Entry 5WNV (X-ray diffraction, 3.30 A resolution); this record covers chains A and N of the 23 polymer chains in the assembly.

Chain A:
Molecule: 16S Ribosomal RNA rRNA
From: Thermus thermophilus (strain HB8 / ATCC 27634 / DSM 579)
Sequence (1522 nucleotides; numbered 0 to 1544 plus 19 insertion-coded residues; 42 numbers in that range are skipped by the numbering (no residue carries them; nothing is unmodelled there); the number before each row is that of its first residue; a row labelled like 190A-190L holds insertion residues (190A, then the next letters in order); numbering starts at 0):
     0 UUUGUUGGAG AGUUUGAUCC UGGCUCAGGG UGAACGCUGG CGGCGUGCCU AAGACAUGCA
    60 AGUCGUGCGG G
    73 CCGCGGGGUU UU
    88 ACUCCG
    95 UGGUC
   101 AGCGGCGGAC GGGUGAGUAA CGCGUGGGU
  129A G
   130 ACCUACCCGG AAGAGGGGGA CAACCCGGGG AAACUCGGGC UAAUCCCCCA UGUGGACCCG
   190 C
190A-190L CCCUUGGGGUGU
   191 GUCCAAAGGG CUUU
   216 GCCCGCUUCC GGAUGGGCCC GCGUCCCAUC AGCUAGUUGG UGGGGUAAUG GCCCACCAAG
   276 GCGACGACGG GUAGCCGGUC UGAGAGGAUG GCCGGCCACA GGGGCACUGA GACACGGGCC
   336 CCACUCCUAC GGGAGGCAGC AGUUAGGAAU CUUCCGCAAU GGGCGCAAGC CUGACGGAGC
   396 GACGCCGCUU GGAGGAAGAA GCCCUUCGGG GUGUAAACUC CUGAA
   442 CCCGGGACGA AACCCCCGAC GA
   474 GGGGACUGAC GGUACCGGG
   494 GUAAUAGCGC CGGCCAACUC CGUGCCAGCA GCCGCGGUAA UACGGAGGGC GCGAGCGUUA
   554 CCCGGAUUCA CUGGGCGUAA AGGGCGUGUA GGCGGCCUGG GGCGUCCCAU GUGAAAGACC
   614 ACGGCUCAAC CGUGGGGGAG CGUGGGAUAC GCUCAGGCUA GACGGUGGGA GAGGGUGGUG
   674 GAAUUCCCGG AGUAGCGGUG AAAUGCGCAG AUACCGGGAG GAACGCCGAU GGCGAAGGCA
   734 GCCACCUGGU CCACCCGUGA CGCUGAGGCG CGAAAGCGUG GGGAGCAAAC CGGAUUAGAU
   794 ACCCGGGUAG UCCACGCCCU AAACGAUGCG CGCUAGGUCU CUGGGUCU
   848 CCUGGGGGCC GAAGCUAACG CGUUAAGCGC GCCGCCUGGG GAGUACGGCC GCAAGGCUGA
   908 AACUCAAAGG AAUUGACGGG GGCCCGCACA AGCGGUGGAG CAUGUGGUUU AAUUCGAAGX
   968 AACGCGAAGA ACCUUACCAG GCCUUGACAU GCUAGG
 1003A G
  1004 AACCCGGGUG AAAGCCUGGG GUGCCCC
1030A-1030D GCGA
  1031 GGGGAGCCCU AGCACAGGUG CUGCAUGGCC GUCGUCAGCU CGUGCCGUGA GGUGUUGGGU
  1091 UAAGUCCCGC AACGAGCGCA ACCCCCGCCG UUAGUUGCCA GCGGUUCGGC CGGGCACUCU
  1151 AACGGGACUG CCCGCGAAA
  1171 GCGGGAGGAA GGAGGGGACG ACGUCUGGUC AGCAUGGCCC UUACGGCCUG GGCGACACAC
  1231 GUGCUACAAU GCCCACUACA AAGCGAUGCC ACCCGGCAAC GGGGAGCUAA UCGCAAAAAG
  1291 GUGGGCCCAG UUCGGAUUGG GGUCUGCAAC CCGACCCCAU GAAGCCGGAA UCGCUAGUAA
  1351 UCGCGGAUCA G
 1361A C
  1362 CAUGCCGCGG UGAAUACGUU CCCGGGCCUU GUACACACXG CCXGUXACGC CAUGGGAGCG
  1422 GGCUCUACCC GAAGUCGCCG GG
  1446 AGCCUACGGG
  1459 CAGGCGCCGA GGGUAGGGCC CGUGACUGGG GCGAAGUCGU AACAAGGUAG CUGUACCGGA
  1519 AGGUGCGGCU GGAUCCACUC CUUUCU
Disordered / not traced: 0-4, 1534-1538
Construct notes: conflict C1534 (A132811 in 55771382), A1535 (C132812 in 55771382)
Modified residues: PSU (pseudouridine-5'-monophosphate) at position 516, 7MG (7N-methyl-8-hydroguanosine-5'-monophosphate) at position 527, M2G (N2-dimethylguanosine-5'-monophosphate) at position 966, 5MC (5-methylcytidine-5'-monophosphate) at position 967, 2MG (2N-methylguanosine-5'-monophosphate) at position 1207, 5MC (5-methylcytidine-5'-monophosphate) at position 1400, 4OC (4n,o2'-methylcytidine-5'-monophosphate) at position 1402, 5MC (5-methylcytidine-5'-monophosphate) at position 1404, 5MC (5-methylcytidine-5'-monophosphate) at position 1407, UR3 (3-methyluridine-5'-monophoshate) at position 1498, MA6 (6N-dimethyladenosine-5'-monophoshate) at position 1518, MA6 (6N-dimethyladenosine-5'-monophoshate) at position 1519, PSU (pseudouridine-5'-monophosphate) at position 1540, PSU (pseudouridine-5'-monophosphate) at position 1541
Bound ions: Mg2+ site 1: U5 (shared with 1 residue of chain D); K+ site 1 near U14 (its only coordinating residue here); Mg2+ site 2 near G21 (its only coordinating residue here); Mg2+ site 3 near U37 (its only coordinating residue here); Mg2+ site 4 near A53 (its only coordinating residue here); Mg2+ site 5: G61, U62; Mg2+ site 6: G69, G70, U98; Mg2+ site 7 near U81 (its only coordinating residue here); Mg2+ site 8 near U83 (its only coordinating residue here); Mg2+ site 9 near G107 (its only coordinating residue here); K+ site 2: A109, A329, G331; Mg2+ site 10 near G117 (its only coordinating residue here); 79 more Mg2+ sites not listed; 12 more K+ sites not listed
Small-molecule neighbours: B6M ((1R,2S,3S,4R,6R)-4,6-diamino-2-{[3-O-(2,6-diamino-2,6-dideoxy-alpha-L-altropyranosyl)-beta-L-arabinofuranosyl]oxy}-3-hydroxycyclohexyl 2-amino-2-deoxy-alpha-D-allopyranoside): G1405, U1406, 5MC_1407, A1408, C1409, G1489, C1490, G1491, A1492, A1493, G1494, U1495

Chain N:
Protein: 30S ribosomal protein S14 type Z
From: Thermus thermophilus (strain HB8 / ATCC 27634 / DSM 579)
UniProtKB: P0DOY6 (RS14Z_THET8); residue numbers follow UniProt; this construct covers 2-61
Chain sequence (60 residues; numbered 2 to 61; the number before each row is that of its first residue):
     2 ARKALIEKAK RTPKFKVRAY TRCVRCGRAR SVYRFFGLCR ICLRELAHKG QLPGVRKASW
Curated features (UniProtKB/Swiss-Prot):
  - binding site (Zn(2+)): Cys24, Cys27, Cys40, Cys43
Bound ions: Zn2+: Cys24, Cys27, Cys40, Cys43

How chain A and chain N interact:
Contacting residue pairs - 66 pairs, chain A then chain N:
  G973(A) - Arg29(N)  sugar contact
  G973(A) - Arg41(N)  hydrogen bond to the phosphate
  A974(A) - Arg29(N)  salt bridge to the phosphate
  A974(A) - Arg31(N)  phosphate contact
  A974(A) - Ser32(N)  hydrogen bond to the phosphate
  A974(A) - Arg41(N)  salt bridge to the phosphate
  A975(A) - Ser32(N)  hydrogen bond to the sugar
  A975(A) - Tyr34(N)  base contact
  G976(A) - Arg31(N)  phosphate contact
  G976(A) - Ser32(N)  hydrogen bond to the phosphate
  A977(A) - Arg31(N)  salt bridge to the phosphate
  C979(A) - Val18(N)  hydrogen bond to the base
  C979(A) - Arg19(N)  hydrogen bond to the base
  C980(A) - Val18(N)  base contact
  C980(A) - Arg19(N)  hydrogen bond to the sugar
  C980(A) - Tyr21(N)  sugar contact
  U981(A) - Leu6(N)  phosphate contact
  U981(A) - Tyr21(N)  sugar contact
  U981(A) - Arg23(N)  phosphate contact
  U982(A) - Arg23(N)  salt bridge to the phosphate
  A983(A) - Arg3(N)  salt bridge to the phosphate
  A983(A) - Leu6(N)  phosphate contact
  A1015(A) - Lys15(N)  phosphate contact
  G1047(A) - Lys4(N)  phosphate contact
  G1048(A) - Arg3(N)  phosphate contact
  G1048(A) - Lys4(N)  hydrogen bond to the phosphate
  U1049(A) - Ala2(N)  hydrogen bond to the base
  U1049(A) - Arg3(N)  hydrogen bond to the sugar
  C1059(A) - Arg45(N)  hydrogen bond to the phosphate
  C1060(A) - Arg45(N)  salt bridge to the phosphate
  C1113(A) - Arg57(N)  sugar contact
  C1114(A) - Ser60(N)  hydrogen bond to the sugar
  C1115(A) - Ser60(N)  sugar contact
  C1115(A) - Trp61(N)  base contact
  G1186(A) - Trp61(N)  base contact
  G1187(A) - Ser60(N)  hydrogen bond to the base
  G1187(A) - Trp61(N)  sugar contact
  A1188(A) - Lys58(N)  phosphate contact
  A1188(A) - Ser60(N)  sugar contact
  C1189(A) - Lys58(N)  salt bridge to the phosphate
  G1202(A) - Ala2(N)  hydrogen bond to the phosphate
  G1202(A) - Cys27(N)  hydrogen bond to the sugar
  G1202(A) - Arg29(N)  hydrogen bond to the sugar
  G1202(A) - Ile42(N)  base contact
  G1202(A) - Cys43(N)  base contact
  G1202(A) - Glu46(N)  hydrogen bond to the base
  C1203(A) - Ala2(N)  hydrogen bond to the phosphate
  C1203(A) - Cys27(N)  sugar contact
  G1216(A) - Arg3(N)  salt bridge to the phosphate
  G1216(A) - Ala5(N)  phosphate contact
  C1217(A) - Ala5(N)  phosphate contact
  C1217(A) - Glu8(N)  phosphate contact
  U1219(A) - Arg19(N)  salt bridge to the phosphate
  G1316(A) - Val18(N)  sugar contact
  C1317(A) - Phe16(N)  stacking on the base
  C1317(A) - Lys17(N)  phosphate contact
  A1357(A) - Tyr34(N)  sugar contact
  U1358(A) - Val33(N)  sugar contact
  U1358(A) - Tyr34(N)  phosphate contact
  U1358(A) - Arg35(N)  hydrogen bond to the phosphate
  U1358(A) - Phe36(N)  phosphate contact
  C1359(A) - Thr22(N)  phosphate contact
  C1359(A) - Arg35(N)  salt bridge to the phosphate
  A1360(A) - Val18(N)  base contact
  G1368(A) - Trp61(N)  phosphate contact
  C1369(A) - Trp61(N)  hydrogen bond to the phosphate
Also at the interface, not in a pair above, chain A (39 interface residues in all): A994, A1016, A1318
Also at the interface, not in a pair above, chain N (33 interface residues in all): Ala30, Ala59

In short:
The interface between chain A and chain N involves 39 residues on one side and 33 on the other, with 20
hydrogen bonds, 10 salt bridges and 1 aromatic stacking contact. Polar pairs include C979(A)-Val18(N),
C979(A)-Arg19(N) and U1049(A)-Ala2(N). Bound to chain A: compound B6M.
Here chain A is 16S Ribosomal RNA rRNA and chain N is 30S ribosomal protein S14 type Z, both from Thermus
thermophilus (strain HB8 / ATCC 27634 / DSM 579). Entry 5WNV (Crystal Structure of 30S ribosomal subunit from
Thermus thermophilus) was determined by X-ray diffraction (same publication as 5WNP, 5WNQ, 5WNR, 5WNS, 5WNT
and 5WNU).
